4WYY - chain A; structure by X-ray diffraction, 1.28 A resolution.

== Chain A ==
Name: Beta-lactamase
Organism: Pseudomonas aeruginosa (strain ATCC 15692 / PAO1 / 1C / PRS 101 / LMG 12228)
Notes: EC 3.5.2.6
UniProt: P24735 (AMPC_PSEAE); residues 29-388 here = UniProt positions 29-388
Sequence (360 residues; numbered 29 to 388; the number before each row is that of its first residue):
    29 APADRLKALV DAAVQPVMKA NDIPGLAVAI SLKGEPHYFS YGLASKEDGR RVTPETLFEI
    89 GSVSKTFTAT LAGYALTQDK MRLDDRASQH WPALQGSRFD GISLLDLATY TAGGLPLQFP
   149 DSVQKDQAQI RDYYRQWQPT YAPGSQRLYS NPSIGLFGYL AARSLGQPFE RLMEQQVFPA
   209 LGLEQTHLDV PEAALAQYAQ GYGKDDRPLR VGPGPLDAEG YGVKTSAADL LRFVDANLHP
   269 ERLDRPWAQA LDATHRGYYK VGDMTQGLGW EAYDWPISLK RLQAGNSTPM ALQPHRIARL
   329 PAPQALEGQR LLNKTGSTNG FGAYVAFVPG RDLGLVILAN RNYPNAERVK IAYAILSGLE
Glycans and other covalent adducts: compound 3VT linked to Ser90
Ligand contacts: 3VT ([(3R)-1-hydroxy-4,5-dimethyl-6-(pyrazin-2-yloxy)-1,3-dihydro-2,1-benzoxaborol-3-yl]acetic acid): Gly89, Lys93, Leu145, Gln146, Tyr177, Asn179, Val239, Tyr249, Lys342, Thr343, Gly344, Ser345, Thr346, Asn347, Asn373, Arg376
UniProt features mapped onto this chain:
  - active site: Ser90 (Acyl-ester intermediate), Tyr177 (Proton acceptor)
  - binding site (a beta-lactam): Ser90, Gln146, Tyr177, Asn179, Asn370

== Overview ==
Covalently linked compound 3VT: at Ser90. UniProt lists active-site residues Ser90 and Tyr177 and 5
beta-lactam-binding residues.
Chain A is Beta-lactamase (Pseudomonas aeruginosa (strain ATCC 15692 / PAO1 / 1C / PRS 101 / LMG 12228)); the
structure, Crystal Structure of P. aeruginosa AmpC, was determined by X-ray diffraction together with 4WZ4 and
4WZ5 from the same study.
